Entry 6UI6 (electron microscopy, 3.53 A resolution); this record covers chains B and C of the 3 polymer chains in the assembly.

# Chain B (and C)
Name: Core protein
Source organism: Hepatitis B virus
Notes: chain C of this document is another copy of the same molecule, construct and numbering; everything in this record applies to it too
UniProtKB: A0A0D4D613 (A0A0D4D613_HBV); numbering as in UniProt (aligned over 1-143)
Chain sequence (143 residues; each row starts with the number of its first residue):
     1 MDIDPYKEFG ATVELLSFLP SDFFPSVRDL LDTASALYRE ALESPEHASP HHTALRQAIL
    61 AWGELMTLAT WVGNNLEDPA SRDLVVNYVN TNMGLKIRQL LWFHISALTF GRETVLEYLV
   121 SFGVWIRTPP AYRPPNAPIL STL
Sequence notes: conflict Ala48 (Cys in A0A0D4D613), Ala61 (Cys in A0A0D4D613), Ala107 (Cys in A0A0D4D613)
From the paper describing this entry:
  - self-association interface (contacts with another copy of this molecule): Val124

# How chain B and chain C interact
Pairs across the interface (28):
  Pro20(B) - Tyr132(C)
  Asp22(B) - Pro129(C)
  Asp22(B) - Ala131(C)
  Asp22(B) - Tyr132(C)
  Phe23(B) - Pro129(C)
  Phe23(B) - Tyr132(C)  hydrophobic
  Phe24(B) - Pro129(C)
  Pro25(B) - Arg127(C)
  Pro25(B) - Thr128(C)
  Asp29(B) - Arg127(C)  salt bridge
  Asp32(B) - Ser17(C)
  Asp32(B) - Phe18(C)
  Asp32(B) - Arg127(C)  salt bridge
  Thr33(B) - Phe18(C)
  Thr33(B) - Arg127(C)  hydrogen bond
  Ser35(B) - Glu14(C)  hydrogen bond
  Ala36(B) - Glu14(C)
  Ala36(B) - Leu15(C)
  Ala36(B) - Phe18(C)  hydrophobic
  Leu37(B) - Val120(C)  hydrophobic
  Arg39(B) - Glu14(C)
  Glu40(B) - Lys7(C)  salt bridge
  Phe122(B) - Tyr132(C)  hydrophobic
  Trp125(B) - Tyr132(C)  hydrophobic
  Ala137(B) - Tyr132(C)  hydrophobic
  Ile139(B) - Tyr132(C)
  Ile139(B) - Arg133(C)
  Ile139(B) - Pro134(C)
Other interface residues (no listed pair), chain B (20 interface residues in all): Ser26, Thr109, Pro138
Other interface residues (no listed pair), chain C (14 interface residues in all): Val124
From the paper, about this interface:
  - hot spots on chain B (mutagenesis) - F23A: abolished expression
  - hot spots on chain B (mutagenesis) - F122A: decreased expression

# Summary
Chain B and chain C form an interface of 20 and 14 residues respectively, with 2 hydrogen bonds and 3 salt
bridges. Polar contacts include Asp29(B)-Arg127(C), Asp32(B)-Arg127(C) and Glu40(B)-Lys7(C). The paper reports
that F23A of chain B abolishes expression; a self-association interface involving Val124(B).
Chain B and chain C are both Core protein (Hepatitis B virus); the structure, Hbv T=3 149C3A, was determined
by electron microscopy, deposited together with 6UI7.
